PDB entry 6P7R | X-ray diffraction, 1.80 A resolution | chain A

Chain A:
Name: Toxin co-regulated pilus virulence regulatory protein
Source organism: Vibrio cholerae
UniProt: Q9F5Q9 (Q9F5Q9_VIBCL); numbering as in UniProt (aligned over 1-277)
Amino-acid sequence (277 residues; row label = number of the first residue in the row):
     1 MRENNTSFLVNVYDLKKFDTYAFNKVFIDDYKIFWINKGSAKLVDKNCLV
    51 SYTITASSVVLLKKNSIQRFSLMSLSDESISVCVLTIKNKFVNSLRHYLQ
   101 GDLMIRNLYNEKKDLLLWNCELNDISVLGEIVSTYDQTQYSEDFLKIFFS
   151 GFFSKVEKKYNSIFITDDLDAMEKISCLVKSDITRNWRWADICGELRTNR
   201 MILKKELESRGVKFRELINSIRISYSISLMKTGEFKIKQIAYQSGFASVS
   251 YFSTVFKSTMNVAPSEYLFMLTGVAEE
Residues lining bound ligands: palmitoleic acid (PAM): N11, Y13, Y21, F23, V26, I28, K32, F34, L62, F70, L72, V82, V84, I227, K231, M260, Y267, M270
From the paper describing this entry:
  - binding site for palmitoleic acid: Y13, K32, K231
  - mutagenesis - K231A: unchanged binding to tcpA
  - mutagenesis - K231A: increased binding to oleic acid
  - mutagenesis - K231A: decreased stability
  - mutagenesis - K158E: abolished binding to DNA

Overview:
Bound to chain A: palmitoleic acid. The paper reports a binding site for palmitoleic acid at Y13, K32 and
K231; K231A increases binding to oleic acid.
Chain A is Toxin co-regulated pilus virulence regulatory protein (Vibrio cholerae); the structure, Crystal
structure of unsaturated fatty acid bound wild-type ToxT from Vibrio cholerae strain SCE256, was determined by
X-ray diffraction, deposited together with 6P7T and 6PB9.
